Entry 7KA0 (X-ray diffraction, 2.40 A resolution); this record covers chains A and E of the 6 polymer chains in the assembly.

# Chain A
Protein: Phenylalanine--tRNA ligase alpha subunit
Source organism: Mycobacterium tuberculosis (strain ATCC 25618 / H37Rv)
Notes: EC 6.1.1.20
UniProtKB: P9WFU3 (SYFA_MYCTU); residues 1-341 here = UniProt positions 1-341
Sequence (341 residues; row label = number of the first residue in the row):
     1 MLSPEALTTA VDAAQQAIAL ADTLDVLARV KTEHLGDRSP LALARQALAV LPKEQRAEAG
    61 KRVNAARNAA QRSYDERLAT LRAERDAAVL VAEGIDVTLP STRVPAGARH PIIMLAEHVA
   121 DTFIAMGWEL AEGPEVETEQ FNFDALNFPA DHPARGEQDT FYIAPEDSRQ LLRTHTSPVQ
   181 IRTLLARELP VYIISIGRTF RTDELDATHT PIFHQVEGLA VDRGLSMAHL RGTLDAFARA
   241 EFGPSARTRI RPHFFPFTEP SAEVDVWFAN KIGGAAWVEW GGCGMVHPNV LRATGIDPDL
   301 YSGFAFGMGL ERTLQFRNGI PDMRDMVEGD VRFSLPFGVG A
Disordered / not traced: 272-273
Ion coordination: Mg2+: Glu259 (shared with 1 residue of chain B)
Small-molecule neighbours: phenylalanine (PHE): His175, Ser177, Gln180, Arg201, Gln215, Glu217, Phe255, Phe257, Thr258, Gly282, Cys283, Gly284, Ala305, Phe306, Gly307
UniProt features mapped onto this chain:
  - binding site (Mg(2+)): Glu259
What the authors report for this chain:
  - binding site for phenylalanine: His175, Arg201, Gln215, Glu217, Phe255, Phe257, Thr258, Ala305
  - binding site for tRNA(Phe): Arg45, Arg56, Ala57, Asn64
  - binding site for tRNA(Phe): Asp37, Arg45, Arg56, Ala57, Asn64

# Chain E
Protein: Phenylalanine--tRNA ligase beta subunit
Source organism: Mycobacterium tuberculosis (strain ATCC 25618 / H37Rv)
Notes: EC 6.1.1.20
UniProtKB: P9WFU1 (SYFB_MYCTU); numbering as in UniProt (aligned over 1-831)
Sequence (835 residues; numbered -3 to 831; the number before each row is that of its first residue; numbers below 1 keep their minus sign (Gln-3 is residue -3)):
    -3 QSNAMRLPYS WLREVVAVGA SGWDVTPGEL EQTLLRIGHE VEEVIPLGPV DGPVTVGRVA
    57 DIEELTGYKK PIRACAVDIG DRQYREIICG ATNFAVGDLV VVALPGATLP GGFTISARKA
   117 YGRNSDGMIC SAAELNLGAD HSGILVLPPG AAEPGADGAG VLGLDDVVFH LAITPDRGYC
   177 MSVRGLAREL ACAYDLDFVD PASNSRVPPL PIEGPAWPLT VQPETGVRRF ALRPVIGIDP
   237 AAVSPWWLQR RLLLCGIRAT CPAVDVTNYV MLELGHPMHA HDRNRISGTL GVRFARSGET
   297 AVTLDGIERK LDTADVLIVD DAATAAIGGV MGAASTEVRA DSTDVLLEAA IWDPAAVSRT
   357 QRRLHLPSEA ARRYERTVDP AISVAALDRC ARLLADIAGG EVSPTLTDWR GDPPCDDWSP
   417 PPIRMGVDVP DRIAGVAYPQ GTTARRLAQI GAVVTHDGDT LTVTPPSWRP DLRQPADLVE
   477 EVLRLEGLEV IPSVLPPAPA GRGLTAGQQR RRTIGRSLAL SGYVEILPTP FLPAGVFDLW
   537 GLEADDSRRM TTRVLNPLEA DRPQLATTLL PALLEALVRN VSRGLVDVAL FAIAQVVQPT
   597 EQTRGVGLIP VDRRPTDDEI AMLDASLPRQ PQHVAAVLAG LREPRGPWGP GRPVEAADAF
   657 EAVRIIARAS RVDVTLRPAQ YLPWHPGRCA QVFVGESSVG HAGQLHPAVI ERSGLPKGTC
   717 AVELNLDAIP CSAPLPAPRV SPYPAVFQDV SLVVAADIPA QAVADAVRAG AGDLLEDIAL
   777 FDVFTGPQIG EHRKSLTFAL RFRAPDRTLT EDDASAARDA AVQSAAERVG AVLRG
Construct notes: expression tag (-3 to 0)
Ion coordination: Mg2+ site 1: Glu476 (shared with 1 residue of chain D); K+: Glu521, Ile522, Ile589; Mg2+ site 2: Phe743 (shared with 1 residue of chain F); Mg2+ site 3: Ser791, Thr793 (shared with 1 residue of chain F)
UniProt features mapped onto this chain:
  - binding site (Mg(2+)): Asp467, Asp473, Glu476, Glu477
What the authors report for this chain:
  - binding site for tRNA(Phe): Ser747, Asp778, Phe780, Gln784, Thr793, Arg830
  - binding site for tRNA(Phe): Ser747, Asp778, Phe780, Gln784, Thr793, Arg830

# Interface between chain A and chain E
Residue-residue contacts (61; chain A residue first):
  Leu90(A) - His681(E)
  Leu90(A) - His702(E)
  Leu90(A) - Pro703(E)  hydrophobic
  Glu93(A) - His681(E)  salt bridge
  Glu93(A) - Arg684(E)  hydrogen bond (backbone-side chain)
  Gly94(A) - Gly683(E)
  Ile95(A) - Ala652(E)  hydrophobic
  Ile95(A) - Phe656(E)  hydrophobic
  Ile95(A) - Gly683(E)  hydrogen bond (backbone-backbone)
  Ile95(A) - Arg684(E)
  Asp96(A) - Pro755(E)
  Asp96(A) - Ala756(E)  hydrogen bond (side chain-backbone)
  Asp96(A) - Lys790(E)  salt bridge
  Val97(A) - Phe656(E)  hydrophobic
  Val97(A) - Leu672(E)
  Val97(A) - Arg673(E)
  Val97(A) - Pro674(E)
  Val97(A) - Cys685(E)
  Val97(A) - Ala686(E)  hydrophobic
  Thr98(A) - Leu672(E)
  Thr98(A) - Pro755(E)
  Thr98(A) - Ala756(E)  hydrogen bond (side chain-backbone)
  Thr98(A) - Gln757(E)  hydrogen bond (side chain-backbone)
  Leu99(A) - Ala756(E)  hydrophobic
  Leu99(A) - Leu776(E)  hydrophobic
  Ser101(A) - Ala653(E)
  Ser101(A) - Glu657(E)  hydrogen bond
  Ser101(A) - Arg660(E)  hydrogen bond
  Thr102(A) - Glu657(E)  hydrogen bond
  Thr102(A) - Arg664(E)
  Arg103(A) - Arg648(E)
  Arg103(A) - Glu651(E)  salt bridge
  Ala106(A) - Arg664(E)
  Ala125(A) - Gly497(E)  hydrogen bond (backbone-backbone)
  Ala125(A) - Gly499(E)
  Met126(A) - Ala496(E)  hydrophobic
  Met126(A) - Gly497(E)
  Arg317(A) - Leu731(E)
  Asn318(A) - Leu731(E)
  Asn318(A) - Pro732(E)  hydrogen bond (side chain-backbone)
  Asn318(A) - Ala733(E)
  Gly319(A) - Ala733(E)
  Ile320(A) - Pro732(E)
  Ile320(A) - Ala733(E)  hydrophobic
  Asp325(A) - Val736(E)
  Asp330(A) - Val736(E)
  Arg332(A) - Pro734(E)
  Arg332(A) - Val736(E)
  Arg332(A) - Ser737(E)  hydrogen bond (side chain-backbone)
  Arg332(A) - Glu772(E)  salt bridge
  Arg332(A) - Arg799(E)
  Phe333(A) - Pro734(E)
  Phe333(A) - Val736(E)  hydrophobic
  Pro336(A) - Arg667(E)  hydrogen bond (backbone-side chain)
  Pro336(A) - Pro732(E)
  Pro336(A) - Pro734(E)  hydrophobic
  Phe337(A) - Arg667(E)  hydrogen bond (backbone-side chain)
  Phe337(A) - Pro732(E)
  Phe337(A) - Pro734(E)
  Ala341(A) - Thr509(E)  hydrogen bond (backbone-side chain)
  Ala341(A) - Arg512(E)  hydrogen bond (backbone-side chain)
Interface residues without a listed pair, chain A (27 interface residues in all): Pro100, Gly338
Interface residues without a listed pair, chain E (42 interface residues in all): Arg498, Ser513, Pro682, Ile754, Val779

# Overview
Chain A and chain E form an interface of 27 and 42 residues respectively; the contacts include 15 hydrogen
bonds and 4 salt bridges. Polar contacts include Glu93(A)-His681(E), Asp96(A)-Lys790(E) and
Arg103(A)-Glu651(E). The paper reports a binding site for tRNA(Phe) at Arg45(A), Arg56(A) and Ser747(E) among
others; a binding site for phenylalanine at His175(A), Arg201(A) and Gln215(A) among others.
Here chain A is Phenylalanine--tRNA ligase alpha subunit and chain E is Phenylalanine--tRNA ligase beta
subunit, both from Mycobacterium tuberculosis (strain ATCC 25618 / H37Rv). Entry 7KA0 (Crystal structure of
the complex of M. tuberculosis PheRS with cognate precursor tRNA and phenylalanine) was determined by X-ray
diffraction, deposited together with 7K98, 7K9M and 7KAB.
